PDB entry 7XTY | X-ray diffraction, 2.10 A resolution | chains A and C

== Chain A ==
Name: Tyrosine-protein phosphatase non-receptor type 13
Source organism: Homo sapiens
Notes: EC 3.1.3.48
UniProtKB: Q12923 (PTN13_HUMAN); residue numbers follow UniProt; this construct covers 1362-1456
Chain sequence (95 residues; numbered 1362 to 1456; the number before each row is that of its first residue):
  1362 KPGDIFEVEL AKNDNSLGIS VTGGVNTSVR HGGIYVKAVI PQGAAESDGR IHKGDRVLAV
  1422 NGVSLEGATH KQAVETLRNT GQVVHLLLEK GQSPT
Unresolved in the structure: 1362-1363, 1453-1456

== Chain C ==
Name: APC-peptide
UniProtKB: P25054 (APC_HUMAN); residue numbers follow UniProt; this construct covers 2833-2843
Chain sequence (11 residues; numbered 2833 to 2843; the number before each row is that of its first residue):
  2833 RHSGSYLVTS V
Unresolved in the structure: 2833-2835
Swiss-Prot annotation at these positions:
  - motif: Thr2841 to Val2843 (PDZ-binding)
  - natural variant: Leu2839 (L2839F: In FAP1)
  - mutagenesis: Thr2841 (T2841L: Loss of interaction with SCRIB), Val2843 (V2843Q: Loss of interaction with SCRIB)

== How chain A and chain C interact ==
Pairs across the interface - 21 pairs, chain A then chain C:
  Ser1377(A) with Val2843(C), hydrogen bond (side chain-backbone)
  Leu1378(A) with Val2843(C), hydrogen bond (backbone-backbone)
  Gly1379(A) with Val2843(C), hydrogen bond (backbone-backbone)
  Ile1380(A) with Ser2842(C); Val2843(C), hydrogen bond (backbone-backbone)
  Ser1381(A) with Val2840(C); Thr2841(C); Ser2842(C)
  Val1382(A) with Leu2839(C); Val2840(C); Thr2841(C), hydrogen bond (backbone-backbone)
  Thr1383(A) with Tyr2838(C); Leu2839(C); Val2840(C)
  Ser1389(A) with Ser2837(C)
  Val1390(A) with Tyr2838(C), hydrophobic
  Lys1398(A) with Tyr2838(C), hydrogen bond
  His1431(A) with Leu2839(C); Thr2841(C), hydrogen bond
  Val1435(A) with Thr2841(C)
  Arg1439(A) with Thr2841(C)
Also at the interface, not in a pair above, chain A (15 interface residues in all): Asn1376, Leu1438
Also at the interface, not in a pair above, chain C (8 interface residues in all): Gly2836

== Summary ==
15 residues of chain A face 8 of chain C across their interface, with 7 hydrogen bonds. Polar pairs include
Ser1377(A)-Val2843(C), Leu1378(A)-Val2843(C) and Lys1398(A)-Tyr2838(C). Curated annotation (UniProt) lists 2
mutagenesis sites on chain C.
Chain A is Tyrosine-protein phosphatase non-receptor type 13 (Homo sapiens) and chain C is APC-peptide; the
structure, Crystal Structure of the second PDZ domain from human PTPN13 in complex with APC peptide, was
determined by X-ray diffraction.
